PDB entry 8UAA | electron microscopy, 3.40 A resolution | chains E and F of the 7 polymer chains in the assembly

# Chain E (and F)
Molecule: Cell division control protein 48
Organism: Saccharomyces cerevisiae
Notes: EC 3.6.4.6; chain F of this document is another copy of the same molecule, construct and numbering; everything in this record applies to it too
UniProtKB: P25694 (CDC48_YEAST); residue numbers follow UniProt; this construct covers 1-835
Sequence (835 residues; each row starts with the number of its first residue):
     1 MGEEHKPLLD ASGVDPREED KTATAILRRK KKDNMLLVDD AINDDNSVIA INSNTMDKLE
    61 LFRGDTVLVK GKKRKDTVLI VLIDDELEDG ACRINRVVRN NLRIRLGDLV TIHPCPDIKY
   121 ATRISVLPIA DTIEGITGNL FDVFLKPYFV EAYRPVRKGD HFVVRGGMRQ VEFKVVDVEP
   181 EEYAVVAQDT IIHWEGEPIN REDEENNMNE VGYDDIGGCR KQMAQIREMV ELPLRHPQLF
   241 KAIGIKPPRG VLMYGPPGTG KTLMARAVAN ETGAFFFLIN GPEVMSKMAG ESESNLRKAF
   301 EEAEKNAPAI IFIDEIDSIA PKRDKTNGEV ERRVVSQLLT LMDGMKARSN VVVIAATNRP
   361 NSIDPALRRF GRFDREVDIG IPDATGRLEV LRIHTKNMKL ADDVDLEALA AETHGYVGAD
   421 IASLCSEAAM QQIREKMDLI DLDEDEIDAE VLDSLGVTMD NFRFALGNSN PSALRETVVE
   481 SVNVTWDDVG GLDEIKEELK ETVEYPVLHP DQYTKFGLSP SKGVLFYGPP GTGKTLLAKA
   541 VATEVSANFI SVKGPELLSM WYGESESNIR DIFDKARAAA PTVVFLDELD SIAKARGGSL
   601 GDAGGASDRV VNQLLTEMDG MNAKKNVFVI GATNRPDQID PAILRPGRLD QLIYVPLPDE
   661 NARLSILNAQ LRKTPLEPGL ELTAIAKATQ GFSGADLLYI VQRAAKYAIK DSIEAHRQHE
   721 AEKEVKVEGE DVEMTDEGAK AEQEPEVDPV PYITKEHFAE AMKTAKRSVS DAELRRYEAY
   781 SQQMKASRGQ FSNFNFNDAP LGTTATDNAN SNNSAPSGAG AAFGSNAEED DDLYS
Not modelled in the structure: 1-212, 381-382, 438-451, 469-480, 714-751, 788-835 (chain F: 1-220, 256-259, 381-382, 439-456, 471-492, 516-521, 530-531, 656-658, 715-743, 769-835)
UniProt features mapped onto this chain:
  - binding site (ATP): P257 to L263, N358, H394, G531 to L536
  - modified residue: S472 (Phosphoserine), S519 (Phosphoserine), T735 (Phosphothreonine), S770 (Phosphoserine)
  - cross-link (Glycyl lysine isopeptide (Lys-Gly)): K305 (interchain with G-Cter in ubiquitin), K322 (interchain with G-Cter in ubiquitin), K346 (interchain with G-Cter in ubiquitin), K522 (interchain with G-Cter in ubiquitin), K539 (interchain with G-Cter in ubiquitin), K594 (interchain with G-Cter in ubiquitin), K673 (interchain with G-Cter in ubiquitin)
  - mutagenesis: K261 (K261A: Moderate reduction in growth rate; K261T: Probable loss of ATP binding. Complete loss of catalytic activity), E315 (E315A: Moderate reduction in growth rate; E315D: Severe loss of catalytic activity without affecting cooperativity between the 2 ATP-binding regions. Slight reduction in growth rate ...), N358 (N358A: Slight reduction in growth rate. Restores cell growth; when associated with Q-315), R369 (R369A: No effect on growth rate. Restores cell growth; when associated with Q-315), P471 (P471A/S: Restores cell growth; when associated with Q-315), R475 (R475H: Restores cell growth; when associated with Q-315), K534 (K534A/T: Severe loss of catalytic activity. Lethal), E588 (E588D: Moderate reduction in growth rate; E588Q: Lethal), R645 (R645A: Lethal)
Small-molecule neighbours:
  - 08T ([[[(2R,3S,4R,5R)-5-(6-aminopurin-9-yl)-3,4-bis(oxidanyl)oxolan-2-yl]methoxy-oxidanyl-phosphoryl]oxy-oxidanyl-phosphoryl]oxy-tris(fluoranyl)beryllium), molecule 1: D343, A366, R369, R372
  - 08T, molecule 2: D619, R645, R648
  - ADP (adenosine-5'-diphosphate), molecule 1: D215, I216, G217, C219, G258, T259, G260, K261, T262, L263, R266, V390, G418, A419, A422
  - ADP, molecule 2: D488, V489, G490, P529, P530, G531, T532, G533, K534, T535, L536, I666, Q670, G694, A695, L698
From the paper describing this entry:
  - catalytic residues: E315, R369, R372, E588, R645, R648 (citing earlier work)

# Chain E / chain F interface
Pairs across the interface - 16 pairs, chain E then chain F:
  E291(E) - E329(F)
  M398(E) - G244(F)
  A429(E) - G244(F)
  A429(E) - I245(F)  hydrophobic
  M430(E) - I245(F)
  I433(E) - I243(F)  hydrophobic
  L452(E) - A242(F)
  L455(E) - L239(F)
  L455(E) - A242(F)  hydrophobic
  L455(E) - I243(F)
  S559(E) - Y562(F)
  M560(E) - M560(F)
  M560(E) - D602(F)
  W561(E) - W561(F)  hydrophobic
  W561(E) - Y562(F)
  P675(E) - K515(F)
Also at the interface, not in a pair above, chain E (17 interface residues in all): S286, S426, G456, Y699, S712, I713
Also at the interface, not in a pair above, chain F (15 interface residues in all): N327, Y505, Q512, P646

# In short
Chain E and chain F form an interface of 17 and 15 residues respectively. Chain E binds compound 08T and ADP.
From UniProt: 15 ATP-binding residues and 9 mutagenesis sites on chain E. The paper reports catalytic residues
E315(E), R369(E) and R372(E) among others.
Both chains are Cell division control protein 48 (Saccharomyces cerevisiae). Entry 8UAA (Cdc48-Shp1 unfolding
native substrate, Class 3) was determined by electron microscopy together with 8U7T, 8U8I, 8U9C, 8U9P, 8U9Q,
8U9Z and 3 further entries from the same study.
